Entry 1JK1 (X-ray diffraction, 1.90 A resolution); this record covers chains C and A of the 3 polymer chains in the assembly.

[Chain C]
Molecule: 11-nt DNA strand
Sequence (11 nucleotides; numbered 51 to 61; the number before each row is that of its first residue):
    51 TCCGCCCACGC

[Chain A]
Protein: ZIF268
Organism: Mus musculus
Notes: fragment: ZINC FINGERS (Residues 333-421)
UniProt: P08046 (EGR1_MOUSE); residues 102-190 here correspond to UniProt positions 333-421 (UniProt number = residue number + 231)
Amino-acid sequence (90 residues; each row starts with the number of its first residue):
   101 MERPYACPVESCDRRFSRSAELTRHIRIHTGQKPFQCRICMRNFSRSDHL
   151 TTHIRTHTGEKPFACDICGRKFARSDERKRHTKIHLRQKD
Unresolved in the structure: 101-102, 188-190
Construct notes: cloning artifact (101); engineered mutation Ala120 (Asp351 in P08046)
Curated features (UniProtKB/Swiss-Prot):
  - zinc finger: Tyr105 to His129 (C2H2-type 1), Phe135 to His157 (C2H2-type 2), Phe163 to His185 (C2H2-type 3)
  - site (Interaction with DNA): Arg103, Arg114, Arg118, Arg124, Arg142, Arg146, Arg170, Arg174, Arg180
Bound ions: Zn2+ site 1: Cys107, Cys112, His125, His129; Zn2+ site 2: Cys137, Cys140, His153, His157; Zn2+ site 3: Cys165, Cys168, His181, His185

[Chain C / chain A interface]
Pairs across the interface (12; chain C residue first):
  DT51(C) with Ala120(A), base contact; Thr123(A), phosphate contact
  DC52(C) with Arg118(A), base contact; Ala120(A), base contact
  DG54(C) with Arg124(A), base contact
  DC55(C) with Arg146(A), base contact; Asp148(A), hydrogen bond to the base
  DC56(C) with Ser175(A), hydrogen bond to the phosphate
  DC57(C) with Lys179(A), salt bridge to the phosphate
  DA58(C) with Arg174(A), base contact; Asp176(A), hydrogen bond to the base
  DG60(C) with Arg180(A), base contact
Interface residues without a listed pair, chain C (10 interface residues in all): DC53, DC59
Interface residues without a listed pair, chain A (14 interface residues in all): Arg127, Phe135, Ser147

[Summary]
10 residues of chain C face 14 of chain A across their interface; the contacts include 3 hydrogen bonds and 1
salt bridge. Among the polar pairs are DC55(C)-Asp148(A), DA58(C)-Asp176(A) and DC56(C)-Ser175(A). Cys107(A),
Cys112(A), His125(A) and His129(A) form the Zn2+ site 1.
Chain C is an 11-nt DNA strand and chain A is ZIF268 (Mus musculus); the structure, Zif268 D20A Mutant Bound
to WT DNA Site, was determined by X-ray diffraction together with 1JK2 from the same study.
